7Y38 - chains A and X of the 15 polymer chains in the assembly; structure by electron microscopy, 2.80 A resolution.

# Chain A
Molecule: mRNA-capping enzyme nsP1, affinity-tag (strepII-3XFLAG)
From: Chikungunya virus strain S27-African prototype
Notes: EC 2.1.1.-, 2.7.7.-
Reference sequence: Q8JUX6 (POLN_CHIKS); the construct has insertions or renumbered stretches relative to UniProt, so the offset changes along the chain: 1-516 = UniProt 1-516; 553-570 = UniProt 517-534
Amino-acid sequence (573 residues; each row starts with the number of its first residue):
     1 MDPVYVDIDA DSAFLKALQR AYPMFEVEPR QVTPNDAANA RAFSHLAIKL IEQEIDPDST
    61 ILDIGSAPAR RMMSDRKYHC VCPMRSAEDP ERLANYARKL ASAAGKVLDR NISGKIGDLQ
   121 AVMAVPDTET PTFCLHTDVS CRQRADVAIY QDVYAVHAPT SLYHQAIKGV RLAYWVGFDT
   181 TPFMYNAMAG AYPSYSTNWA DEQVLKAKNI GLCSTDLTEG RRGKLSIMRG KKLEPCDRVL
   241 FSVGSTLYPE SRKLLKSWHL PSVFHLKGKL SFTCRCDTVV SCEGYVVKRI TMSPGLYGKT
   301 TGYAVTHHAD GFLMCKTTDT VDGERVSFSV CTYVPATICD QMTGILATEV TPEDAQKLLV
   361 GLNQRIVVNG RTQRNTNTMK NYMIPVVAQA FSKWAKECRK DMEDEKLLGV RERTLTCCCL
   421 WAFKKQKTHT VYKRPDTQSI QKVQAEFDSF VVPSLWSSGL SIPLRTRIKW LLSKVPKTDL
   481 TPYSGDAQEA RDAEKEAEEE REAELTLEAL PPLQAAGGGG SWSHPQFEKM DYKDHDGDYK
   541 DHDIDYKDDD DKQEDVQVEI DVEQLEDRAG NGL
Not modelled in the structure: 1, 415-418, 477-573
Sequence notes: engineered mutation Ala37 (His in Q8JUX6); expression tag (571-573)
Metal / ion sites: Zn2+: His79, Cys134, Cys141
Residues lining bound ligands:
  - ATP (adenosine-5'-triphosphate): Gly65, Pro83, Arg85, Ser86, Asp89, Arg92, Thr137, Asp138, Ala155, Val156, Tyr248, Pro249, Glu250
  - GTP (guanosine-5'-triphosphate): Ala37, Ala40, Arg41, Ser44, Glu88, Arg92, Asp152, Tyr154, Phe241, Val243, Tyr248, Glu250, Tyr285
Swiss-Prot annotation at these positions:
  - binding site (Zn(2+)): His79, Glu129, Cys134, Cys141
  - lipidation (S-palmitoyl cysteine): Cys417, Cys419
Reported in the primary citation:
  - conformationally variable residues (order/disorder transition): Arg365 to Lys380

# Chain X
Molecule: RNA-directed RNA polymerase nsP4
From: Onyong-nyong virus
Notes: EC 2.7.7.19, 2.7.7.48
Amino-acid sequence (611 residues; numbered 1 to 611; the number before each row is that of its first residue):
     1 YIFSSDTGQG HLQQKSVRQT TLPVNIVEEV HEEKCYPPKL DEIKEQLLLK RLQESASTAN
    61 RSRYQSRKVE NMKAMIIHRL KEGCRLYLAS DTPRVPSYRI TYPAPIYSPS INIKLSNPET
   121 AVAVCNEFLA RNYPTVASYQ VTDEYDAYLD MVDGSESCLD RATFNPSKLR SYPKQHSYHA
   181 PTIRSAVPSP FQNTLQNVLA AATKRNCNVT QMRELPTMDS AAFNVECFKK YACNQEYWRE
   241 FASSPIRVTT ENLTTYVTKL KGPKAAALFA KTHNLLPLQE VPMDRFTMDM KRDVKVTPGT
   301 KHTEERPKVQ VIQAAEPLAT AYLCGIHREL VRRLNAVLLP NVHTLFDMSA EDFDAIIATH
   361 FKPGDAVLET DIASFDKSQD DSLALTAMML LEDLGVDQPI LDLIEAAFGE ISSCHLPTGT
   421 RFKFGAMMKS GMFLTLFVNT LLNITIASRV LEERLTTSAC AAFIGDDNII HGVVSDALMA
   481 ARCATWMNME VKIIDAVVSV KAPYFCGGFI LHDTVTGTAC RVADPLKRLF KLGKPLAAGD
   541 EQDEDRRRAL ADEVTRWQRT GLVTELERAV YSRYEVQGIT AVITSMATFA SSKENFKKLR
   601 GPVVTLYGGP K

# How chain A and chain X interact
Contacting residue pairs (12; chain A residue first):
  Gln364(A) with Asn165(X); Ser167(X)
  Arg365(A) with Phe164(X)
  Ile366(A) with Ala162(X); Thr163(X); Phe164(X), hydrogen bond (backbone-backbone); Pro166(X), hydrophobic
  Val367(A) with Ala162(X); Thr163(X)
  Val368(A) with Ala162(X), hydrogen bond (backbone-backbone)
  Asn369(A) with Arg161(X)
  Gly370(A) with Asp160(X)
Other interface residues (no listed pair), chain A (8 interface residues in all): Gly361
Other interface residues (no listed pair), chain X (9 interface residues in all): Leu159
From the paper, about this interface:
  - interface residues, chain A: Pro335(A), Arg365(A)

# Overview
Chain A and chain X form an interface of 8 and 9 residues respectively, with 2 hydrogen bonds. Main-chain
hydrogen bonds include Ile366(A)-Phe164(X) and Val368(A)-Ala162(X). Bound to chain A: ATP and GTP. From
UniProt: 4 Zn2+-binding residues on chain A. The paper reports interface residues Pro335(A) and Arg365(A);
conformational variability at Arg365(A).
Here chain A is mRNA-capping enzyme nsP1, affinity-tag (strepII-3XFLAG) (Chikungunya virus strain S27-African
prototype) and chain X is RNA-directed RNA polymerase nsP4 (Onyong-nyong virus). Entry 7Y38 (Molecular
architecture of the chikungunya virus replication complex) was determined by electron microscopy.
